Entry 8OVG (electron microscopy, 8.47 A resolution (very low resolution: no residue pairs are listed; an interface is given only as per-side residue counts)); this record covers chains C and D of the 6 polymer chains in the assembly.

# Chain C (and D)
Molecule: Lon protease homolog, mitochondrial
From: Homo sapiens
Notes: EC 3.4.21.53; engineered mutation(s): Y186pCMF; chain D of this document is another copy of the same molecule, construct and numbering; everything in this record applies to it too
UniProt: P36776 (LONM_HUMAN); residues 115-959 here = UniProt positions 115-959
Sequence (869 residues; row label = number of the first residue in the row):
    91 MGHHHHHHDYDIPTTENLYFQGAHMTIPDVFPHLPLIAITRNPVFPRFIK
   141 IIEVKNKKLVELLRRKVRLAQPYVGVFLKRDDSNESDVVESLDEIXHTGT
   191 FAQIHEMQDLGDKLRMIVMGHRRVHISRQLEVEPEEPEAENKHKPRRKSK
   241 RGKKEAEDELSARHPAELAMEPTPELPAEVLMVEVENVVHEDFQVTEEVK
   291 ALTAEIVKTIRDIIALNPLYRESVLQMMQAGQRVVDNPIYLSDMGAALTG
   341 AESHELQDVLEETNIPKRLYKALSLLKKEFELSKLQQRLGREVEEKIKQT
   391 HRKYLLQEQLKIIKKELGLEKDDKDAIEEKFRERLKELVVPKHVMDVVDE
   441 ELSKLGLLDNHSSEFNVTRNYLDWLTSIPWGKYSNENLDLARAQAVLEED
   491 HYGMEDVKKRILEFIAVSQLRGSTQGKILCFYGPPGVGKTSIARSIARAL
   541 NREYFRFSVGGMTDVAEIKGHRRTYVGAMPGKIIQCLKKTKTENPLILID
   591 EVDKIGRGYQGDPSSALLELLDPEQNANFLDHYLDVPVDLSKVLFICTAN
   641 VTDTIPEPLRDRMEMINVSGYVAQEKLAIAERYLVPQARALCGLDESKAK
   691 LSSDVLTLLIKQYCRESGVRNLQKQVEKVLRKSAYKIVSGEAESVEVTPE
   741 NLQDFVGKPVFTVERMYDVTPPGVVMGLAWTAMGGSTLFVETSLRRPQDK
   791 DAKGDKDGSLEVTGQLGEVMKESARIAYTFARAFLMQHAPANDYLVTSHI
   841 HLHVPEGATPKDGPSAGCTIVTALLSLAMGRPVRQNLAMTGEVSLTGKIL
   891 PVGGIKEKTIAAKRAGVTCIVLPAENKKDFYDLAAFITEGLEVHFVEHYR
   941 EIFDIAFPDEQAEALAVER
Not modelled in the structure: 91-122, 222-271, 950-959
Differences from the reference sequence: initiating methionine (91); expression tag (92-114); conflict 1PA_186 (Tyr in P36776)
Modified positions: 1PA (4-(carboxymethyl)-L-phenylalanine) at position 186
UniProt features mapped onto this chain:
  - active site: Ser855, Lys898
  - binding site (ATP): Gly523 to Thr530
  - natural variant: Glu476 (E476A: In CODASS), Ser631 (S631Y: In CODASS), Ala670 (A670V: In CODASS), Arg672 (R672C: In CODASS), Pro676 (P676S: In CODASS), Arg679 (R679H: In CODASS), Arg721 (R721G: In CODASS), Ala724 (A724V: In CODASS), Pro749 (P749S: In CODASS), Gly767 (G767E: In CODASS), Ile927 (deletion: In CODASS)
  - mutagenesis: Lys529 (K529R: Abolishes ATPase activity, and presumably ATP-driven protein unfolding, but does not block access to the proteolytic active site or prevent a substrate from binding to it), Trp770 (W770A: Has low basal, but normal stimulated ATPase activity, and retains peptidase activity; W770P: Has normal basal, but low stimulated ATPase activity, and abolishes peptidase activity), Ser855 (S855A: Lacks both ATPase and protease activity, but retains DNA binding activity), Thr880 (T880V: Enhances the basal, but not the stimulated ATPase activity), Gly893 (G893A: Has low basal, but normal stimulated ATPase activity, and retains peptidase activity; G893P: Has normal basal, but low stimulated ATPase activity, and abolishes peptidase activity), Gly894 (G894A/S: Enhances the basal, but not the stimulated ATPase activity, and retains peptidase activity; G894P: Enhances the basal, but not the stimulated ATPase activity, and abolishes peptidase activity)
From the paper describing this entry:
  - catalytic residues: Ser855, Lys898 (citing earlier work)
  - post-translational modification sites: Ser173, Ser181, Tyr394 (citing earlier work)

# Chain C / chain D interface
At this resolution (8 A) residue pairs are not listed: 35 residues of chain C and 38 of chain D lie at the interface.

# Summary
Chain C and chain D form an interface of 35 and 38 residues respectively. From UniProt: active-site residues
Ser855(C) and Lys898(C), 8 ATP-binding residues and 6 mutagenesis sites on chain C. From the paper: catalytic
residues Ser855(C) and Lys898(C); modification sites Ser173(C), Ser181(C) and Tyr394(C).
Both chains are Lon protease homolog, mitochondrial (Homo sapiens). Entry 8OVG (Human Mitochondrial Lon Y186E
Mutant ADP Bound) was determined by electron microscopy, deposited together with 8OVF, 8OKA, 8OM7 and 8OJL.
